PDB entry 1H0O | X-ray diffraction, 2.20 A resolution | chain A

[Chain A]
Protein: Ribonucleoside-diphosphate reductase
From: Mus musculus
Notes: EC 1.17.4.1
Reference sequence: P11157 (RIR2_MOUSE); numbering as in UniProt (aligned over 1-390)
Sequence (390 residues; numbered 1 to 390; the number before each row is that of its first residue):
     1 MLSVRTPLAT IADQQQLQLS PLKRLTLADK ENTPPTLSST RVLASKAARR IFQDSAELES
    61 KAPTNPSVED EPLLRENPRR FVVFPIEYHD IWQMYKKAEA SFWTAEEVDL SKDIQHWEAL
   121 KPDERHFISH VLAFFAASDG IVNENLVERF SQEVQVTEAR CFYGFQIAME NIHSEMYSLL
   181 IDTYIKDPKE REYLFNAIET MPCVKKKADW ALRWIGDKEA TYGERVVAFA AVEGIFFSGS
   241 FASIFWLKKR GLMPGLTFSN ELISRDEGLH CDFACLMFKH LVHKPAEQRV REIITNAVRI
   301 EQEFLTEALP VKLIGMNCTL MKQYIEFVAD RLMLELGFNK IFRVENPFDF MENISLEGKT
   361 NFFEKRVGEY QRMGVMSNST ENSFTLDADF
Disordered / not traced: 1-64, 353-390
Bound ions: Co2+: Glu170, Glu233, Glu267, His270

[Overview]
Glu170, Glu233, Glu267 and His270 coordinate Co2+.
Chain A is Ribonucleoside-diphosphate reductase (Mus musculus); the structure, Cobalt substitution of mouse R2
ribonucleotide reductase to model the reactive diferrous state, was determined by X-ray diffraction, deposited
together with 1H0N.
